7U2L - chains B and E of the 5 polymer chains in the assembly; structure by electron microscopy, 3.20 A resolution.

Chain B:
Molecule: Guanine nucleotide-binding protein G(I)/G(S)/G(T) subunit beta-1
From: Homo sapiens
UniProtKB: P62873 (GBB1_HUMAN); residue numbers follow UniProt; this construct covers 2-340
Amino-acid sequence (344 residues; numbered -3 to 340; the number before each row is that of its first residue; numbers below 1 keep their minus sign (Pro-3 is residue -3)):
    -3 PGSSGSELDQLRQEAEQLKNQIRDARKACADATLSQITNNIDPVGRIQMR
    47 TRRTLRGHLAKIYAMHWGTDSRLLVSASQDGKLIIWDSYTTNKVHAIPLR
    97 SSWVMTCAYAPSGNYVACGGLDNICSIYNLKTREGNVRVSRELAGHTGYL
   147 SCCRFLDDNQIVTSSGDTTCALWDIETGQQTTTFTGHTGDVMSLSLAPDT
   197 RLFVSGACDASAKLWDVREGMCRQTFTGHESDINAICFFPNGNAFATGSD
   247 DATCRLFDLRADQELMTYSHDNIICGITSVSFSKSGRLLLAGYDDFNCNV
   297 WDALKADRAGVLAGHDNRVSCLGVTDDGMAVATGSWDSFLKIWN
Unresolved in the structure: -3 to 4
Construct notes: expression tag (-3 to 1)
Curated features (UniProtKB/Swiss-Prot):
  - modified residue: Ser2 (N-acetylserine), His266 (Phosphohistidine)
  - natural variant: Leu30 (L30F: In MRD42; uncertain significance), Arg52 (R52G: In MRD42), Gly64 (G64V: In MRD42), Asp76 (D76E: In MRD42; D76G: In MRD42), Gly77 (G77S: In MRD42), Lys78 (K78R: In MRD42), Ile80 (I80N: In MRD42; I80T: In MRD42), His91 (H91R: In MRD42; uncertain significance), Ala92 (A92T: In MRD42), Pro94 (P94S: In MRD42), Leu95 (L95P: In MRD42), Arg96 (R96L: In MRD42), 5 further natural variant entries in UniProt

Chain E:
Molecule: scFv16
From: Mus musculus
Notes: antibody fragment or engineered binder
Amino-acid sequence (259 residues; row label = number of the first residue in the row; note: 2 numbers in that range are skipped by the numbering (no residue carries them; nothing is unmodelled there); a row labelled like 121A-121N holds insertion residues (121A, then the next letters in order)):
     1 DVQLVESGGGLVQPGGSRKLSCSASGFAFSSFGMHWVRQAPEKGLEWVAY
    51 ISSGSGTIYYADTVKGRFTISRDDPKNTLFLQMTSLRSEDTAMYYCVRSI
   101 YYYGSSPFDFWGQGTTLTVSS
121A-121N GGGGSGGGGSGGGG
   124 SDIVMTQATSSVPVTPGESVSISCRSSKSLLHSNGNTYLYWFLQRPGQSP
   174 QLLIYRMSNLASGVPDRFSGSGSGTAFTLTISRLEAEDVGVYYCMQHLEY
   224 PLTFGAGTKLELKAAAHHHHHHHH
Unresolved in the structure: 1, 121A-121N, 236-247
Cystine bridges: Cys22-Cys96, Cys147-Cys217

How chain B and chain E interact:
Residue-residue contacts (12):
  Arg68(B) - Tyr103(E)
  Leu69(B) - Tyr103(E)  hydrophobic
  Val90(B) - Tyr102(E)  hydrophobic
  Arg129(B) - Val2(E)
  Arg129(B) - Arg98(E)
  Arg129(B) - Asp109(E)  salt bridge
  Arg129(B) - Phe110(E)
  Glu130(B) - Gly26(E)
  Glu130(B) - Phe27(E)
  Glu130(B) - Ala28(E)  hydrogen bond (backbone-backbone)
  Glu130(B) - Phe32(E)
  Gly131(B) - Phe32(E)
Interface residues without a listed pair, chain B (10 interface residues in all): Asp83, His91, Lys127, Asn132
Interface residues without a listed pair, chain E (12 interface residues in all): Ile100, Gly104

Overview:
The interface between chain B and chain E involves 10 residues on one side and 12 on the other; the contacts
include 1 hydrogen bond and 1 salt bridge. Polar pairs include Arg129(B)-Asp109(E) and Glu130(B)-Ala28(E).
Here chain B is Guanine nucleotide-binding protein G(I)/G(S)/G(T) subunit beta-1 (Homo sapiens) and chain E is
scFv16 (Mus musculus). Entry 7U2L (C5guano-uOR-Gi-scFv16) was determined by electron microscopy together with
7U2K from the same study.
